2R4U - chain A; structure by X-ray diffraction, 2.37 A resolution.

[Chain A]
Molecule: Glycogen synthase
From: Escherichia coli
Notes: EC 2.4.1.21
UniProt: P0A6U8 (GLGA_ECOLI); numbering as in UniProt (aligned over 1-477)
Chain sequence (485 residues; each row starts with the number of its first residue):
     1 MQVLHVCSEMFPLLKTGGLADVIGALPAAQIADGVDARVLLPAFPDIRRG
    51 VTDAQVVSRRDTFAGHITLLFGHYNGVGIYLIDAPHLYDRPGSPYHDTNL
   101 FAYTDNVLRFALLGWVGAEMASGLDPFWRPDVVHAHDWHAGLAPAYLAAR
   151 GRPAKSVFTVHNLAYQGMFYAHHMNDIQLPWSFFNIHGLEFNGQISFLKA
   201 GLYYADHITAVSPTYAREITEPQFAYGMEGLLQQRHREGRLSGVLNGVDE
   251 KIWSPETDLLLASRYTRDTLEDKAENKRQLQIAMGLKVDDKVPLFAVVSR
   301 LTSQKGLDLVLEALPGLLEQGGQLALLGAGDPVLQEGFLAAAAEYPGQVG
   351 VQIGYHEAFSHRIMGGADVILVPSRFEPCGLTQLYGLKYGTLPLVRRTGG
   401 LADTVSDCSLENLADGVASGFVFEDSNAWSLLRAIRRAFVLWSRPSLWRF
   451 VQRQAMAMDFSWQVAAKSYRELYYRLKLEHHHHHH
Disordered / not traced: 478-485
Differences from the reference sequence: expression tag (478-485)
Ligand contacts:
  - 250 ((2R)-2-hydroxy-3-[4-(2-hydroxyethyl)piperazin-1-yl]propane-1-sulfonic acid): E9, T16, G17, G18, L19, Y95, D137, W138, H139, Y165, R300
  - ADP (adenosine-5'-diphosphate): K15, G17, G18, L19, D21, W253, V298, S299, R300, Q304, K305, L327, G328, A329, G354, Y355, H356, E357, S360, E377, G380, L381, T382, Y385
  - alpha-D-glucopyranose (GLC): G18, L19, V22, H161, N162, V211, N246, R300, Q304, K305, E377, P378, C379, G380, L381
Curated features (UniProtKB/Swiss-Prot):
  - binding site (ADP-alpha-D-glucose): K15

[In short]
Bound to chain A: alpha-D-glucopyranose, ADP and compound 250. UniProt lists ADP-alpha-D-glucose-binding
residue K15.
Chain A is Glycogen synthase (Escherichia coli); the structure, Crystal Structure of Wild-type E.coli GS in
complex with ADP and Glucose(wtGSd), was determined by X-ray diffraction, deposited together with 3GUH, 3COP,
3D1J, 2QZS and 2R4T.
